PDB entry 7RCS | X-ray diffraction, 2.40 A resolution | chains L and C of the 3 polymer chains in the assembly

[Chain L]
Protein: antibody m43.160 light chain
Organism: Mus musculus
Notes: antibody fragment or engineered binder
Chain sequence (220 residues; row label = number of the first residue in the row; a row labelled like 27A-27F holds insertion residues (27A, then the next letters in order)):
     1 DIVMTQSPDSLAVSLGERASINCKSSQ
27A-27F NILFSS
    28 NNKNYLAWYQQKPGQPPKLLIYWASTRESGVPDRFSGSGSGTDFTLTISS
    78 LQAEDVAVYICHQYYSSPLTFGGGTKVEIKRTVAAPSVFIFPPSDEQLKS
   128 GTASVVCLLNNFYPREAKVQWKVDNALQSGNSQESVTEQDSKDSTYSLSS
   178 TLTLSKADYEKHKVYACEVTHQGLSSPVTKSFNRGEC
Disordered / not traced: 212-214
Cystine bridges: Cys23-Cys88, Cys134-Cys194

[Chain C]
Protein: Circumsporozoite protein
Notes: fragment: peptide 21
UniProtKB: P02893 (CSP_PLAFA); residues 1-15 here correspond to UniProt positions 120-134 (UniProt number = residue number + 119)
Chain sequence (15 residues; numbered 1 to 15; the number before each row is that of its first residue):
     1 NPDPNANPNVDPNAN

[Chain L / chain C interface]
Residue-residue contacts - 20 pairs, chain L then chain C:
  Phe27D(L) with Asn1(C); Pro2(C), hydrophobic
  Asn28(L) with Pro12(C)
  Lys30(L) with Pro12(C), hydrogen bond (side chain-backbone); Ala14(C)
  Tyr32(L) with Pro2(C); Pro12(C)
  Tyr49(L) with Asn15(C)
  Trp50(L) with Val10(C), hydrophobic; Asp11(C); Ala14(C), hydrogen bond (side chain-backbone); Asn15(C)
  Tyr91(L) with Ala6(C); Val10(C), hydrophobic
  Tyr92(L) with Asn1(C), hydrogen bond (side chain-backbone); Pro2(C); Asp3(C), hydrogen bond (backbone-backbone)
  Ser93(L) with Ala6(C)
  Ser94(L) with Ala6(C)
  Leu96(L) with Ala6(C), hydrophobic
Other interface residues (no listed pair), chain L (12 interface residues in all): Thr53
Other interface residues (no listed pair), chain C (12 interface residues in all): Asn5, Asn7, Asn13

[In short]
The chain L/chain C interface involves 12 residues from each chain; the contacts include 4 hydrogen bonds.
Polar contacts include Lys30(L)-Pro12(C), Trp50(L)-Ala14(C) and Tyr92(L)-Asn1(C).
Chain L is antibody m43.160 light chain (Mus musculus) and chain C is Circumsporozoite protein; the structure,
Crystal structure of PfCSP peptide 21 with vaccine-elicited human anti-malaria antibody m43.160, was
determined by X-ray diffraction, deposited together with 7RD3 and 7RDA.
